Entry 8G6D (X-ray diffraction, 3.92 A resolution); this record covers chains K and L of the 12 polymer chains in the assembly.

[Chain K]
Protein: Virion egress protein UL34
From: Human alphaherpesvirus 1 strain 17
Reference sequence: P10218 (UL34_HHV11); residue numbers follow UniProt; this construct covers 15-185
Sequence (183 residues; row label = number of the first residue in the row):
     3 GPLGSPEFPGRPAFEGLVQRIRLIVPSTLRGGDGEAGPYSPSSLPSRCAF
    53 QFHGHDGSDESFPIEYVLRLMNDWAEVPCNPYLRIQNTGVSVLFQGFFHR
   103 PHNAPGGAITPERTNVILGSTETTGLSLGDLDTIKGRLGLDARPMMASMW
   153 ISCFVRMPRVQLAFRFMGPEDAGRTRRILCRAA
Not modelled in the structure: 3-13, 178-185
Differences from the reference sequence: expression tag (3-14)
Reported in the primary citation:
  - mutagenesis - D35A/E37A, E37A, T123Q: decreased growth in response to UL34-null
  - mutagenesis - D35A: unchanged growth in response to UL34-null HSV-1
  - mutagenesis - K137A: decreased stability with Nuclear egress protein 1 (chain L)
  - mutagenesis - R139A: unchanged growth in response to UL34-null
  - mutagenesis - K137A, K137A/R139A: decreased growth in response to UL34-null virus
  - mutagenesis - R139A: unchanged binding to Nuclear egress protein 1 (chain L)
  - mutagenesis - K137A, R139A: unchanged expression

[Chain L]
Protein: Nuclear egress protein 1
From: Human alphaherpesvirus 1 strain 17
Reference sequence: P10215 (NEC1_HHV11); numbering as in UniProt (aligned over 51-306)
Sequence (260 residues; numbered 47 to 306; the number before each row is that of its first residue):
    47 GPGSQELCLHERQRYRGLFAALAQTPSEEIAIVRSLSVPLVKTTPVSLPF
    97 CLDQTVADNCLTLSGMGYYLGIGGCCPACNAGDGRFAATSREALILAFVQ
   147 QINTIFEHRAFLASLVVLADRHNAPLQDLLAGILGQPELFFVHTILRGGG
   197 ACDPRLLFYPDPTYGGHMLYVIFPGTSAHLHYLLIDRMLTACPGYRFVAH
   247 VWQSTFVLVVRRNAEKPTDAEIPTVSAADIYCKMRDISFDGGLMLEYQRL
   297 YATFDEFPPP
Not modelled in the structure: 47-53, 129-133
Differences from the reference sequence: expression tag (47-50); conflict L229 (Arg in P10215)
Metal / ion sites: Zn2+: C106, C122, C125, H225
UniProt features mapped onto this chain:
  - zinc finger: C106 to H225 (CCCH-type)
Reported in the primary citation:
  - mutagenesis - E153R: decreased growth
  - mutagenesis - F252Y: unchanged growth in response to UL31-null HSV-1
  - mutagenesis - E153R, F252Y: increased expression
  - self-association interface (contacts with another copy of this molecule); pairs are residue here / residue on that copy: D286-R295 (salt bridge)

[How chain K and chain L interact]
Pairs across the interface (73):
  R22(K) with F65(L), hydrogen bond (side chain-backbone); A69(L); E75(L), salt bridge
  L25(K) with I76(L), hydrophobic
  I26(K) with E75(L); V79(L), hydrophobic
  Y68(K) with F65(L); L68(L); E75(L), hydrogen bond; V79(L), hydrophobic
  R71(K) with E57(L), salt bridge; Y61(L); F65(L)
  L72(K) with F65(L)
  N74(K) with C54(L), hydrogen bond (side chain-backbone); R58(L), hydrogen bond (backbone-side chain)
  D75(K) with R58(L), hydrogen bond (backbone-side chain); R62(L); F65(L)
  A77(K) with R58(L), hydrogen bond (backbone-side chain)
  E78(K) with R58(L), salt bridge
  E114(K) with P91(L)
  R115(K) with Q100(L), hydrogen bond
  T116(K) with T90(L)
  N117(K) with Q100(L), hydrogen bond (side chain-backbone); T101(L); V102(L); N105(L), hydrogen bond
  V118(K) with V102(L)
  I119(K) with D99(L); Q100(L)
  D134(K) with E57(L)
  K137(K) with Y61(L)
  L142(K) with L86(L), hydrophobic
  A144(K) with Y61(L), hydrogen bond (backbone-side chain)
  R145(K) with Y61(L), hydrogen bond (backbone-side chain)
  P146(K) with R60(L); Y61(L); L64(L), hydrophobic
  M147(K) with I78(L), hydrophobic; L82(L)
  M148(K) with L86(L)
  A149(K) with L86(L), hydrophobic
  S150(K) with L82(L)
  W152(K) with V79(L); L82(L), hydrogen bond (side chain-backbone)
  F156(K) with A103(L); D104(L)
  R158(K) with D232(L), salt bridge
  Q163(K) with V102(L); A103(L), hydrogen bond (side chain-backbone)
  L164(K) with V102(L)
  A165(K) with V102(L), hydrophobic
  R167(K) with V102(L); A103(L); D104(L), salt bridge; N105(L); I118(L)
  F168(K) with P85(L); L86(L), hydrogen bond (backbone-backbone)
  M169(K) with L82(L); V84(L); P85(L), hydrophobic
  G170(K) with S81(L); L82(L); S83(L), hydrogen bond (backbone-backbone); V84(L), hydrogen bond (backbone-backbone); L86(L)
  P171(K) with S81(L); L82(L); V84(L)
  E172(K) with S81(L); V84(L)
Interface residues without a listed pair, chain K (43 interface residues in all): P65, N82, G131, L140, R176
Interface residues without a listed pair, chain L (37 interface residues in all): A66, P72, E74, V87, L116, T236

[Summary]
The interface between chain K and chain L involves 43 residues on one side and 37 on the other; the contacts
include 16 hydrogen bonds and 5 salt bridges. Polar pairs include R22(K)-E75(L), R71(K)-E57(L) and
E78(K)-R58(L). From the paper: D35A/E37A, E37A and T123Q of chain K reduce growth in response to UL34-null; a
self-association interface involving D286(L); 9 substitutions were tested in all.
Chain K is Virion egress protein UL34 and chain L is Nuclear egress protein 1, both from Human
alphaherpesvirus 1 strain 17; the structure, HSV-1 Nuclear Egress Complex (SUP; UL31-R229L), was determined by
X-ray diffraction.
